3H1H - chains D and H of the 20 polymer chains in the assembly; structure by X-ray diffraction, 3.16 A resolution.

[Chain D]
Molecule: Cytochrome C1, heme protein, mitochondrial
Source organism: Gallus gallus
Notes: EC 1.10.2.2
Chain sequence (241 residues; row label = number of the first residue in the row):
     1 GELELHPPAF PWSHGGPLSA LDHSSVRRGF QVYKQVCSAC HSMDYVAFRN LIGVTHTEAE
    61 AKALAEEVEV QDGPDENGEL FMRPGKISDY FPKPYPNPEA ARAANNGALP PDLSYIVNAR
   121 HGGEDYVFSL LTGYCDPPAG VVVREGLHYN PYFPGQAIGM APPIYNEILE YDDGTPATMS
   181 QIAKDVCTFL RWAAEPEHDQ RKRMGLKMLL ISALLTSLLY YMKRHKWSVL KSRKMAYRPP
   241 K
Bound ions: heme c Fe: His41, Met160
Residues lining bound ligands: heme c (HEC): Val32, Val36, Cys37, Ala39, Cys40, His41, Asn105, Ala108, Leu109, Pro110, Pro111, Leu113, Ile116, Arg120, Tyr126, Val127, Leu130, Leu131, Phe153, Ile158, Gly159, Met160, Pro163, Ile164, Val186

[Chain H]
Molecule: Ubiquinol-cytochrome C reductase complex 11 kDa protein
Source organism: Gallus gallus
Notes: EC 1.10.2.2
Chain sequence (77 residues; row label = number of the first residue in the row):
     2 LRGSGEEEEE ELVDPLTTIR EHCEQTEKCV KARERLELCD ARVSSRSHTE EQCTEELFDF
    62 LHARDHCVAH KLFNKLK
Disordered / not traced: 2-8
Cystine bridges: Cys24-Cys68, Cys40-Cys54

[Chain D / chain H interface]
Pairs across the interface - 44 pairs, chain D then chain H:
  Glu4(D) with Phe59(H)
  Leu5(D) with Phe59(H); Leu62(H), hydrophobic; His63(H)
  Ala9(D) with Ala70(H)
  Phe10(D) with Ala70(H), hydrophobic; Phe74(H), hydrophobic
  Pro11(D) with Ala70(H); Phe74(H)
  Trp12(D) with Phe74(H), hydrophobic
  Arg28(D) with Lys78(H), hydrogen bond (side chain-backbone)
  Phe128(D) with Phe74(H), hydrophobic
  Thr132(D) with Leu17(H); Arg21(H)
  Pro138(D) with Cys54(H); Leu58(H)
  Ala139(D) with Asp41(H); Val44(H), hydrophobic; Gln53(H); Cys54(H), hydrogen bond (backbone-backbone)
  Gly140(D) with Gln53(H), hydrogen bond (backbone-side chain)
  Val141(D) with Thr55(H)
  Tyr149(D) with Leu58(H)
  Pro151(D) with Phe59(H), hydrophobic; Leu62(H), hydrophobic
  Tyr152(D) with Asp66(H), hydrogen bond
  Gln156(D) with Phe59(H)
  Asn166(D) with Asp15(H)
  Glu167(D) with Leu13(H)
  Gly174(D) with Lys78(H)
  Thr175(D) with Lys78(H)
  Thr178(D) with Leu13(H); Val14(H); Asp15(H); Pro16(H)
  Met179(D) with Asp15(H), hydrogen bond (backbone-side chain)
  Ser180(D) with Asp15(H), hydrogen bond; Leu17(H); Leu77(H)
  Gln181(D) with Leu77(H); Lys78(H), hydrogen bond (side chain-backbone)
  Lys184(D) with Phe74(H); Lys78(H), hydrogen bond (side chain-backbone)
  Asp185(D) with Lys78(H)
Also at the interface, not in a pair above, chain D (30 interface residues in all): Leu3, His6, Pro8
Also at the interface, not in a pair above, chain H (25 interface residues in all): Ser45, Glu52, Glu56, His67, Leu73

[Summary]
The interface between chain D and chain H involves 30 residues on one side and 25 on the other; the contacts
include 8 hydrogen bonds. Polar contacts include Arg28(D)-Lys78(H), Gly140(D)-Gln53(H) and Tyr152(D)-Asp66(H).
Ligands of chain D: heme c.
Here chain D is Cytochrome C1, heme protein, mitochondrial and chain H is Ubiquinol-cytochrome C reductase
complex 11 kDa protein, both from Gallus gallus. Entry 3H1H (Cytochrome bc1 complex from chicken) was
determined by X-ray diffraction, deposited together with 3H1I and 3H1J.
